PDB entry 2UU9 | X-ray diffraction, 3.10 A resolution | chains A and M of the 23 polymer chains in the assembly

== Chain A ==
Molecule: 16S RRNA
Organism: Thermus thermophilus
Sequence (1522 nucleotides; row label = number of the first residue in the row; note: 44 numbers in that range are skipped by the numbering (no residue carries them; nothing is unmodelled there); a row labelled like 189A-189L holds insertion residues (189A, then the next letters in order); numbering starts at 0):
     0 UUUGUUGGAGAGUUUGAUCCUGGCUCAGGGUGAACGCUGGCGGCGUGCCU
    50 AAGACAUGCAAGUCGUGCGGGCCG
    76 CGGGGUUUU
    88 ACUCCG
    96 UGGUCAGCGGCGGACGGGUGAGUAACGCGUGGGU
  129A G
   130 ACCUACCCGGAAGAGGGGGACAACCCGGGGAAACUCGGGCUAAUCCCCCA
   180 UGUGGACCCG
189A-189L CCCCUUGGGGUG
   190 UGUCCAAAGGGCUUU
   216 GCCCGCUUCCGGAUGGGCCCGCGUCCCAUCAGCUAGUUGGUGGGGUAAUG
   266 GCCCACCAAGGCGACGACGGGUAGCCGGUCUGAGAGGAUGGCCGGCCACA
   316 GGGGCACUGAGACACGGGCCCCACUCCUACGGGAGGCAGCAGUUAGGAAU
   366 CUUCCGCAAUGGGCGCAAGCCUGACGGAGCGACGCCGCUUGGAGGAAGAA
   416 GCCCUUCGGGGUGUAAACUCCUGA
   441 ACCCGGGACGAAACCCCC
   460 GA
   470 CGAGGGGA
   479 CUGACGGUACCGGGGUAA
   498 UAGCGCCGGCCAACUCCGUGCCAGCAGCCGCGGUAAUACGGAGGGCGCGA
   548 GCGUUACCCGGAUUCACUGGGCGUAAAGGGCGUGUAGGCGGCCUGGGGCG
   598 UCCCAUGUGAAAGACCACGGCUCAACCGUGGGGGAGCGUGGGAUACGCUC
   648 AGGCUAGACGGUGGGAGAGGGUGGUGGAAUUCCCGGAGUAGCGGUGAAAU
   698 GCGCAGAUACCGGGAGGAACGCCGAUGGCGAAGGCAGCCACCUGGUCCAC
   748 CCGUGACGCUGAGGCGCGAAAGCGUGGGGAGCAAACCGGAUUAGAUACCC
   798 GGGUAGUCCACGCCCUAAACGAUGCGCGCUAGGUCUCUGGGUCU
   848 CCUGGGGGCCGAAGCUAACGCGUUAAGCGCGCCGCCUGGGGAGUACGGCC
   898 GCAAGGCUGAAACUCAAAGGAAUUGACGGGGGCCCGCACAAGCGGUGGAG
   948 CAUGUGGUUUAAUUCGAAGCAACGCGAAGAACCUUACCAGGCCUUGACAU
   998 GCUA
 1001A G
  1002 GGAACCCGGGUGAAAGCCUGGGGUGCCCC
1030A-1030D GCGA
  1031 GGGGAGCCCUAGCACAGGUGCUGCAUGGCCGUCGUCAGCUCGUGCCGUGA
  1081 GGUGUUGGGUUAAGUCCCGCAACGAGCGCAACCCCCGCCGUUAGUUGCCA
  1131 GCGGUUCGGCCGGGCACUCUAACGGGACUGCCCGCG
  1168 AAAGCGGGAGGAAGGAGGGGACGACGUCUGGUCAGCAUGGCCCUUACGGC
  1218 CUGGGCGACACACGUGCUACAAUGCCCACUACAAAGCGAUGCCACCCGGC
  1268 AACGGGGAGCUAAUCGCAAAAAGGUGGGCCCAGUUCGGAUUGGGGUCUGC
  1318 AACCCGACCCCAUGAAGCCGGAAUCGCUAGUAAUCGCGGAUCAGCC
 1363A A
  1364 UGCCGCGGUGAAUACGUUCCCGGGCCUUGUACACACCGCCCGUCACGCCA
  1414 UGGGAGCGGGCUCUACCCGAAGUCGCCGG
1442A-1442B GA
  1443 GCCUA
  1452 C
  1456 GGGCAGGCGCCGAGGGUAGGGCCCGUGACUGGGGCGAAGUCGUAACAAGG
  1506 UAGCUGUACCGGAAGGUGCGGCUGGAUCACCUCCUUUCU
Not modelled in the structure: 0-4, 1534-1538
Ion coordination: Mg2+ site 1: U12, G22; Mg2+ site 2: U12, C526, G527, A914; K+ site 1 near U14 (its only coordinating residue here); Mg2+ site 3 near G21 (its only coordinating residue here); Mg2+ site 4: U37, G38; Mg2+ site 5: C48, G115; Mg2+ site 6 near A53 (its only coordinating residue here); Mg2+ site 7: G61, U62, G105; Mg2+ site 8: G107, G324, G326; Mg2+ site 9: A109, G331; Mg2+ site 10 near G115 (its only coordinating residue here); Mg2+ site 11: A116, G117, G289; 77 more Mg2+ sites not listed; 21 more K+ sites not listed
Small-molecule neighbours: paromomycin (PAR): G1405, U1406, C1407, A1408, C1409, G1489, C1490, G1491, A1492, A1493, G1494, U1495, C1496
Reported in the primary citation:
  - Mg2+ coordination: C518

== Chain M ==
Protein: 30S ribosomal protein S13
Organism: Thermus thermophilus
Reference sequence: P80377 (RS13_THET8); residues 2-126 here correspond to UniProt positions 1-125 (UniProt number = residue number - 1)
Sequence (126 residues; numbered 1 to 126; the number before each row is that of its first residue):
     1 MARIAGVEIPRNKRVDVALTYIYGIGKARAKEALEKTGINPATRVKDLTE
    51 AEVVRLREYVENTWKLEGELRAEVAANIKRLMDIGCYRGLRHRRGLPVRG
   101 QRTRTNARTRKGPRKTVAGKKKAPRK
Not modelled in the structure: 1
Ion coordination: Mg2+: Thr20, Ile22, Tyr23, Ile25 (shared with U1330(A) of chain A)

== How chain A and chain M interact ==
Residue-residue contacts (103):
  G947(A) - Arg108(M)  phosphate contact
  G947(A) - Thr109(M)  hydrogen bond to the phosphate
  C948(A) - Asn106(M)  base contact
  C948(A) - Ala107(M)  hydrogen bond to the phosphate
  C948(A) - Arg108(M)  hydrogen bond to the phosphate
  C948(A) - Thr109(M)  hydrogen bond to the phosphate
  A949(A) - Gln101(M)  phosphate contact
  A949(A) - Arg102(M)  phosphate contact
  A949(A) - Asn106(M)  hydrogen bond to the base
  U950(A) - Arg102(M)  salt bridge to the phosphate
  U950(A) - Thr105(M)  hydrogen bond to the base
  G951(A) - Arg102(M)  salt bridge to the phosphate
  G951(A) - Thr105(M)  base contact
  G951(A) - Lys126(M)  base contact
  U952(A) - Arg104(M)  hydrogen bond to the base
  U952(A) - Thr105(M)  base contact
  U952(A) - Arg125(M)  base contact
  U952(A) - Lys126(M)  sugar contact
  G953(A) - Arg104(M)  salt bridge to the phosphate
  G953(A) - Arg125(M)  sugar contact
  G954(A) - Arg104(M)  hydrogen bond to the base
  G954(A) - Gly119(M)  sugar contact
  G954(A) - Lys120(M)  sugar contact
  A965(A) - Pro124(M)  base contact
  A965(A) - Lys126(M)  base contact
  G966(A) - Lys126(M)  sugar contact
  A969(A) - Lys126(M)  base contact
  C970(A) - Lys126(M)  base contact
  A1225(A) - Gln101(M)  phosphate contact
  A1225(A) - Arg102(M)  phosphate contact
  A1225(A) - Thr103(M)  hydrogen bond to the phosphate
  C1226(A) - Arg91(M)  salt bridge to the phosphate
  C1226(A) - Leu96(M)  phosphate contact
  C1226(A) - Thr103(M)  hydrogen bond to the sugar
  C1226(A) - Arg104(M)  base contact
  C1226(A) - Lys111(M)  hydrogen bond to the sugar
  A1227(A) - Leu96(M)  phosphate contact
  A1227(A) - Lys111(M)  salt bridge to the phosphate
  A1227(A) - Lys115(M)  hydrogen bond to the sugar
  A1227(A) - Val117(M)  base contact
  C1228(A) - Arg104(M)  hydrogen bond to the base
  C1228(A) - Arg108(M)  salt bridge to the phosphate
  C1228(A) - Lys111(M)  salt bridge to the phosphate
  C1228(A) - Pro113(M)  phosphate contact
  C1228(A) - Arg114(M)  phosphate contact
  C1228(A) - Lys115(M)  salt bridge to the phosphate
  C1228(A) - Thr116(M)  hydrogen bond to the phosphate
  C1228(A) - Val117(M)  sugar contact
  A1229(A) - Arg104(M)  hydrogen bond to the base
  A1229(A) - Thr105(M)  base contact
  A1229(A) - Arg114(M)  salt bridge to the phosphate
  A1229(A) - Thr116(M)  hydrogen bond to the phosphate
  A1229(A) - Arg125(M)  hydrogen bond to the sugar
  C1230(A) - Thr105(M)  base contact
  C1230(A) - Arg125(M)  hydrogen bond to the sugar
  C1230(A) - Lys126(M)  base contact
  G1295(A) - Arg14(M)  hydrogen bond to the sugar
  C1296(A) - Arg14(M)  sugar contact
  C1296(A) - Arg44(M)  salt bridge to the phosphate
  C1297(A) - Arg44(M)  salt bridge to the phosphate
  U1302(A) - Lys13(M)  phosphate contact
  U1302(A) - Arg14(M)  base contact
  U1302(A) - Val17(M)  phosphate contact
  U1302(A) - Tyr21(M)  hydrogen bond to the phosphate
  A1306(A) - Thr109(M)  hydrogen bond to the sugar
  U1307(A) - Gln101(M)  hydrogen bond to the phosphate
  U1307(A) - Thr109(M)  sugar contact
  U1307(A) - Arg110(M)  phosphate contact
  U1308(A) - His92(M)  hydrogen bond to the phosphate
  U1308(A) - Pro97(M)  phosphate contact
  U1308(A) - Val98(M)  hydrogen bond to the phosphate
  U1308(A) - Arg99(M)  salt bridge to the phosphate
  U1308(A) - Gln101(M)  hydrogen bond to the phosphate
  U1308(A) - Arg110(M)  phosphate contact
  G1309(A) - Val74(M)  sugar contact
  G1309(A) - Asn77(M)  hydrogen bond to the sugar
  G1309(A) - Ile78(M)  sugar contact
  G1309(A) - Leu81(M)  phosphate contact
  G1309(A) - Arg88(M)  salt bridge to the phosphate
  G1309(A) - His92(M)  salt bridge to the phosphate
  G1309(A) - Val98(M)  phosphate contact
  G1309(A) - Arg99(M)  salt bridge to the phosphate
  G1310(A) - Asn77(M)  phosphate contact
  G1310(A) - Arg88(M)  salt bridge to the phosphate
  C1320(A) - Tyr87(M)  sugar contact
  C1321(A) - Tyr87(M)  sugar contact
  C1322(A) - Gly100(M)  sugar contact
  G1323(A) - Gly100(M)  phosphate contact
  C1328(A) - Ala28(M)  phosphate contact
  C1328(A) - Arg29(M)  sugar contact
  A1329(A) - Tyr23(M)  phosphate contact
  A1329(A) - Gly24(M)  phosphate contact
  A1329(A) - Ile25(M)  hydrogen bond to the phosphate
  A1329(A) - Gly26(M)  hydrogen bond to the phosphate
  A1329(A) - Ala28(M)  phosphate contact
  A1329(A) - Arg29(M)  hydrogen bond to the phosphate
  A1329(A) - Leu70(M)  sugar contact
  U1330(A) - Ile22(M)  phosphate contact
  U1330(A) - Tyr23(M)  phosphate contact
  U1330(A) - Gly24(M)  phosphate contact
  U1330(A) - Ile25(M)  hydrogen bond to the phosphate
  U1330(A) - Gly26(M)  phosphate contact
  G1331(A) - Tyr23(M)  phosphate contact
Also at the interface, not in a pair above, chain A (40 interface residues in all): A946, G1224, G1231, U1301, A1332
Also at the interface, not in a pair above, chain M (49 interface residues in all): Lys27, Arg71

== Summary ==
40 residues of chain A and 49 residues of chain M are in contact; the contacts include 30 hydrogen bonds and
16 salt bridges. Among the polar pairs are A949(A)-Asn106(M), U950(A)-Thr105(M) and U952(A)-Arg104(M). Chain A
binds paromomycin. U12(A) and G22(A) form the Mg2+ site 1. The paper reports Mg2+ coordination by C518(A).
Here chain A is 16S RRNA and chain M is 30S ribosomal protein S13, both from Thermus thermophilus. Entry 2UU9
(Structure of the Thermus thermophilus 30S ribosomal subunit complexed with a Valine-ASL with cmo5U in
position ...) was determined by X-ray diffraction (same publication as 2UUC, 2UUA and 2UUB).
